8PPV - chains A and B of the 7 polymer chains in the assembly; structure by electron microscopy, 3.02 A resolution.

== Chain A ==
Protein: DNA polymerase II small subunit
Organism: Pyrococcus abyssi GE5
Notes: EC 2.7.7.7, 3.1.11.1
UniProt: Q9V2F3 (DP2S_PYRAB); residue numbers follow UniProt; this construct covers 2-619
Chain sequence (662 residues; numbered -42 to 619; the number before each row is that of its first residue; numbers below 1 keep their minus sign (Met-42 is residue -42)):
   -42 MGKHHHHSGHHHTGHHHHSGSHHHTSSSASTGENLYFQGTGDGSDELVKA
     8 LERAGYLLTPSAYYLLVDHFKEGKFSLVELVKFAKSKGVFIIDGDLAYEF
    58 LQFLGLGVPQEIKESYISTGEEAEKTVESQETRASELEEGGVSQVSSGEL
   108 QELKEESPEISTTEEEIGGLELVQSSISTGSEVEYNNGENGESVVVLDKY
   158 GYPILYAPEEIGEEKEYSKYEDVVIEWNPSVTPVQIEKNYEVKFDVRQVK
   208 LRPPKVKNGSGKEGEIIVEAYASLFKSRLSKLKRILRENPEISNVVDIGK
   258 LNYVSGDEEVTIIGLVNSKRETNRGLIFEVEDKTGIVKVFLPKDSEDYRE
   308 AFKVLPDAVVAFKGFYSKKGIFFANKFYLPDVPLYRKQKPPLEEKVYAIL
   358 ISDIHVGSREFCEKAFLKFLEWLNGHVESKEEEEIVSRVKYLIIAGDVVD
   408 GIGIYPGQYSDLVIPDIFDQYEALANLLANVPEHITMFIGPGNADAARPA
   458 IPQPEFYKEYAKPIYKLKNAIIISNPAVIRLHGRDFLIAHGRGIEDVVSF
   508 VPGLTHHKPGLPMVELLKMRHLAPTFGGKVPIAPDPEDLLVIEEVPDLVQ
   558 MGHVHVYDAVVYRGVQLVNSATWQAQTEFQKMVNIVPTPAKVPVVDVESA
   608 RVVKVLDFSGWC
Disordered / not traced: -42 to 172
Differences from the reference sequence: initiating methionine (-42); expression tag (-41 to 1); engineered mutation Ala451 (His in Q9V2F3)
Disulfides: Cys369-Cys619
Metal / ion sites: Mg2+ site 1: Asp360, Asp404; Mg2+ site 2: Asp404, Asn450
From the paper describing this entry:
  - mutagenesis - Y412A/R499A/F586A, H451A: abolished catalytic activity
  - mutagenesis - Y412A, F586A: decreased catalytic activity on ssDNA
  - mutagenesis - Y412A, F586A: decreased catalytic activity on P/T
  - mutagenesis - P413A: unchanged catalytic activity

== Chain B ==
Protein: DP2
Organism: Pyrococcus abyssi GE5
Chain sequence (1270 residues; row label = number of the first residue in the row):
     1 MELPKEMEEYFEMLQREIDKAYEIAKKARAQGKDPSLDVEIPQATDMAGR
    51 VESLVGPPGVAKRIRELVKEYGKEIAALKIVDEIIEGKFGDLGSREKYAE
   101 QAVRTALAILTEGIVSAPIEGIANVKIKRNTWADNSEYLALYYAGPIRSS
   151 GGTAQALSVLVGDYVRRKLGLDRFKPSEKHIERMVEEVDLYHRAVTRLQY
   201 HPSPEEVRLAMRNIPIEITGEATDDVEVSHRDVPGVETNQLRGGAILVLA
   251 EGVLQKAKKLVKYIDKMGIEGWEWLKEFVEAKEKGEPKEEGKEESLAEST
   301 LEETKVEVDMGFYYSLYQKFKEEIAPSDKYAKEVIGGRPLFSDPSKPGGF
   351 RLRYGRSRASGFATWGINPATMILVDEFLAIGTQLKTERPGKGAVVTPVT
   401 TIEGPIVKLKDGSVLRVDDYNLALKVREDVEEILYLGDAVIAFGDFVENN
   451 QTLLPANYCEEWWILEFVKALKEIYEVHLEPFTENEEESIEEASDYLEID
   501 PEFLKEMLRDPLRVKPPVELAIHFSEVLGIPLHPYYTLYWNSVEPKDVEK
   551 LWRLLKNYAEIEWSNFRGIKFAKKIVISQEKLGDSKRTLELLGLPHTVRD
   601 GNVIVDYPWAAALLTPLGNLNWEFMAKPLYATIDIINENNEIKLRDRGIS
   651 WIGARMGRPEKAKERKMKPPVQVLFPIGLAGGSSRDIKKAAEEGKVAEVE
   701 IAFFKCPKCGHVGPEHLCPNCGTRKELLWVCPRCNAEYPESQAEGYNYTC
   751 PKCNVKLRPYAKRKIRPSELLNRAMENVKVYGVDKLKGVMGMTSGWKMPE
   801 PLEKGLLRAKNDVYVFKDGTIRFDATDAPITHFRPREIGVSVEKLRELGY
   851 THDFEGKPLVSEDQIVELKPQDIILSKEAGRYLLKVAKFVDDLLEKFYGL
   901 PRFYNAEKMEDLIGHLVIGLAPHTSAGIVGRIIGFVDALVGYAHPYFHAA
   951 KRRNCDGDEDAVMLLLDALLNFSRYYLPEKRGGKMDAPLVITTRLDPREV
  1001 DSEVHNMDIVRYYPLEFYEATYELKSPKELVGVIERVEDRLGKPEMYYGL
  1051 KFTHDTDDIALGPKMSLYKQLGDMEEKVRRQLEVAKRIRAVDEHGVAEKI
  1101 LNSHLIPDLRGNLRSFTRQEFRCVKCNTKFRRPPLNGKCPVCGGKIVLTV
  1151 SKGAIEKYLGTAKMLVTEYNVKNYTRQRICLTERDIDSLFENVFPETQLT
  1201 LIVNPNDICQRLVMARTGEVNKSGLLENLSNGSKKTEKAEKAEKPRKKSD
  1251 EKPKKKRVISLEEFFSRKSK
Disordered / not traced: 1-3, 284-308, 1217-1270
Metal / ion sites: Zn2+ site 1: Cys706, Cys709, Cys718, Cys721; Zn2+ site 2: Cys731, Cys734, Cys750, Cys753; Mg2+: Asp956, Asp958; Zn2+ site 3: Cys1123, Cys1139, Cys1142
From the paper describing this entry:
  - mutagenesis - R1178A: unchanged catalytic activity on ssDNA
  - mutagenesis - R1178A: decreased catalytic activity on P/T substrates
  - mutagenesis - P1107A, R1114A: unchanged catalytic activity

== Chain A / chain B interface ==
Contacting residue pairs - 55 pairs, chain A then chain B:
  Pro210(A) with Asn1192(B); Pro1195(B), hydrophobic
  Glu220(A) with Lys1152(B), salt bridge; Phe1194(B)
  Gly221(A) with Leu1148(B)
  Glu222(A) with Lys1145(B), salt bridge
  Ile223(A) with Val1193(B), hydrophobic; Phe1194(B), hydrophobic
  Ile224(A) with Phe1116(B), hydrophobic; Leu1148(B), hydrophobic
  Ala227(A) with Val1193(B), hydrophobic
  Tyr228(A) with Phe1121(B), hydrophobic; Pro1133(B), hydrophobic
  Ala229(A) with Pro1134(B)
  Phe232(A) with Arg1132(B)
  Lys233(A) with Leu1135(B)
  Leu272(A) with Arg1132(B); Leu1135(B), hydrophobic
  Asn274(A) with Arg1131(B), hydrogen bond (backbone-side chain); Arg1132(B), hydrogen bond
  Glu288(A) with Arg1132(B), salt bridge
  Pro313(A) with Arg1131(B)
  Asp314(A) with Arg1131(B), salt bridge; Arg1132(B), salt bridge
  Ile409(A) with Tyr1174(B), hydrophobic; Leu1181(B), hydrophobic
  Gly410(A) with Tyr1174(B), hydrogen bond (backbone-side chain)
  Gln415(A) with Tyr1174(B)
  Tyr416(A) with Lys1172(B); Tyr1174(B), hydrophobic
  Asp423(A) with Gln1177(B), hydrogen bond; Arg1216(B), salt bridge
  Ile424(A) with Gln1177(B)
  Phe425(A) with Gln1177(B); Arg1216(B)
  Asp426(A) with Arg1216(B), salt bridge
  Arg455(A) with Ser1188(B); Leu1189(B), hydrogen bond (side chain-backbone); Glu1191(B), salt bridge; Asn1192(B)
  Pro456(A) with Asp1185(B)
  Tyr464(A) with Arg1184(B); Asp1185(B), hydrogen bond; Ser1188(B)
  Glu466(A) with Arg1184(B), salt bridge; Val1213(B)
  Tyr467(A) with Cys1180(B)
  Phe533(A) with Thr1117(B); Arg1131(B)
  Gly534(A) with Arg1118(B)
  Lys536(A) with Arg1114(B), hydrogen bond (backbone-side chain)
  Pro538(A) with Thr1117(B)
  Ile539(A) with Thr1117(B)
  Pro541(A) with Val1193(B)
  Asp542(A) with Asn1192(B), hydrogen bond
Other interface residues (no listed pair), chain A (51 interface residues in all): Leu208, Val225, Leu236, Val273, Asp289, Lys290, Leu419, Pro422, Ala453, Ala454, Ala457, Gly535, Val537, Ala540, Pro543
Other interface residues (no listed pair), chain B (35 interface residues in all): Gln1119, Ile1146, Asn1173, Arg1178, Phe1190, Leu1212

== In short ==
Chain A and chain B form an interface of 51 and 35 residues respectively, with 8 hydrogen bonds and 9 salt
bridges. Polar contacts include Glu220(A)-Lys1152(B), Glu222(A)-Lys1145(B) and Glu288(A)-Arg1132(B). From the
paper: Y412A/R499A/F586A and H451A of chain A abolish catalytic activity; Y412A and F586A of chain A reduce
catalytic activity on ssDNA; 8 substitutions were tested in all.
Here chain A is DNA polymerase II small subunit and chain B is DP2, both from Pyrococcus abyssi GE5. Entry
8PPV (Intermediate conformer of Pyrococcus abyssi DNA polymerase D (PolD) bound to a primer/template substrate
containing three ...) was determined by electron microscopy, deposited together with 8PPT and 8PPU.
